Entry 5T2Z (X-ray diffraction, 1.50 A resolution); this record covers chains A and B.

# Chain A (and B)
Name: Protease
From: Human immunodeficiency virus 1
Notes: chain B of this document is another copy of the same molecule, construct and numbering; everything in this record applies to it too
UniProt: I7BFC3 (I7BFC3_9HIV1); numbering as in UniProt (aligned over 1-99)
Amino-acid sequence (99 residues; each row starts with the number of its first residue):
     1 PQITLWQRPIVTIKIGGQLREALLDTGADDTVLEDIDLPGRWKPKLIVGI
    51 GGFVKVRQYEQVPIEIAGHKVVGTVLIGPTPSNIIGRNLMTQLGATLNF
Differences from the reference sequence: engineered mutation L46 (Met in I7BFC3), V48 (Gly in I7BFC3), A67 (Cys in I7BFC3), I77 (Val in I7BFC3), S82 (Ala in I7BFC3), L93 (Ile in I7BFC3), A95 (Cys in I7BFC3)
Small-molecule neighbours: tmc114 (017; (3r,3as,6ar)-hexahydrofuro[2,3-b]furan-3-yl(1S,2R)-3-[[(4-aminophenyl)sulfonyl](isobutyl)amino]-1-benzyl-2-hydroxypropylcarbamate): L23, D25, G27, A28, D29, D30, V32, I47, V48, G49, I50, T80, P81, S82, I84
From the paper describing this entry:
  - binding site for tmc114: D25, I50, S82
  - catalytic residues: D25, T26, G27
  - conformationally variable residues (loop rearrangement, side-chain flip): D35, I36, F53, H69, T80 to S82
  - contacts within the chain: Q18-D37, R20-D35 (salt bridge), I15-I36, L33-I36, V48-F53 (hydrophobic contact), D25-M90
  - self-association interface (contacts with another copy of this molecule); pairs are residue here / residue on that copy: R8-D29 (salt bridge)

# How chain A and chain B interact
Contacting residue pairs (99; chain A residue first):
  P1(A) - L97(B)
  P1(A) - N98(B)
  P1(A) - F99(B)  hydrogen bond (backbone-backbone)
  Q2(A) - T96(B)  hydrogen bond
  Q2(A) - L97(B)
  Q2(A) - N98(B)  hydrogen bond
  I3(A) - T96(B)
  I3(A) - L97(B)  hydrogen bond (backbone-backbone)
  I3(A) - F99(B)  hydrophobic
  T4(A) - T96(B)
  L5(A) - T26(B)
  L5(A) - R87(B)  hydrogen bond (backbone-side chain)
  L5(A) - M90(B)  hydrophobic
  L5(A) - T91(B)
  L5(A) - A95(B)
  W6(A) - R87(B)  hydrogen bond (backbone-side chain)
  W6(A) - T91(B)
  W6(A) - Q92(B)
  Q7(A) - R87(B)
  R8(A) - D29(B)  salt bridge
  R8(A) - R87(B)
  P9(A) - T26(B)
  P9(A) - R87(B)
  L23(A) - G27(B)
  L24(A) - T26(B)  hydrogen bond (backbone-side chain)
  L24(A) - L97(B)  hydrophobic
  L24(A) - F99(B)  hydrophobic
  D25(A) - D25(B)
  D25(A) - T26(B)
  D25(A) - G27(B)  hydrogen bond (side chain-backbone)
  T26(A) - L5(B)
  T26(A) - P9(B)
  T26(A) - L24(B)  hydrogen bond (side chain-backbone)
  T26(A) - D25(B)
  T26(A) - T26(B)  hydrogen bond (backbone-side chain)
  T26(A) - L97(B)
  G27(A) - L23(B)
  G27(A) - D25(B)  hydrogen bond (backbone-side chain)
  D29(A) - R8(B)  salt bridge
  G49(A) - I50(B)
  G49(A) - P81(B)
  I50(A) - V48(B)
  I50(A) - G49(B)
  I50(A) - I50(B)  hydrogen bond (backbone-backbone)
  I50(A) - G51(B)  hydrogen bond (backbone-backbone)
  I50(A) - G52(B)
  I50(A) - V54(B)  hydrophobic
  I50(A) - T80(B)
  I50(A) - P81(B)
  G51(A) - G51(B)
  G51(A) - G52(B)
  G51(A) - F53(B)
  G51(A) - V54(B)
  G52(A) - G51(B)
  F53(A) - G51(B)
  A67(A) - F99(B)  hydrophobic
  H69(A) - F99(B)
  T80(A) - I50(B)
  P81(A) - G49(B)
  P81(A) - I50(B)
  R87(A) - L5(B)  hydrogen bond (side chain-backbone)
  R87(A) - W6(B)  hydrogen bond (side chain-backbone)
  R87(A) - Q7(B)
  R87(A) - R8(B)
  R87(A) - P9(B)
  T91(A) - L5(B)
  T91(A) - W6(B)
  Q92(A) - W6(B)
  L93(A) - F99(B)
  A95(A) - L5(B)
  A95(A) - N98(B)
  A95(A) - F99(B)  hydrophobic
  T96(A) - Q2(B)
  T96(A) - I3(B)
  T96(A) - T4(B)
  T96(A) - T96(B)
  T96(A) - L97(B)
  T96(A) - N98(B)  hydrogen bond (backbone-backbone)
  L97(A) - P1(B)
  L97(A) - Q2(B)
  L97(A) - I3(B)  hydrogen bond (backbone-backbone)
  L97(A) - L24(B)  hydrophobic
  L97(A) - T26(B)
  L97(A) - M90(B)  hydrophobic
  L97(A) - T96(B)
  L97(A) - L97(B)  hydrophobic
  N98(A) - P1(B)
  N98(A) - Q2(B)  hydrogen bond
  N98(A) - G94(B)
  N98(A) - A95(B)
  N98(A) - T96(B)  hydrogen bond (backbone-backbone)
  N98(A) - N98(B)  hydrogen bond
  F99(A) - P1(B)  hydrogen bond (backbone-backbone)
  F99(A) - I3(B)  hydrophobic
  F99(A) - L24(B)  hydrophobic
  F99(A) - A67(B)  hydrophobic
  F99(A) - H69(B)
  F99(A) - L93(B)
  F99(A) - A95(B)  hydrophobic
Also at the interface, not in a pair above, chain A (41 interface residues in all): V32, I47, V48, V54, P79, I84, M90, G94
Also at the interface, not in a pair above, chain B (41 interface residues in all): V32, I47, P79, I84
Interface features reported in the paper:
  - pairs named by the authors: R8(A)-D29(B) (salt bridge), R8(B)-D29(A) (salt bridge)

# In short
Chain A and chain B each contribute 41 residues to their interface; the contacts include 21 hydrogen bonds and
2 salt bridges. Among the polar pairs are R8(A)-D29(B), Q2(A)-T96(B) and Q2(A)-N98(B). The paper describes
salt bridges between R8(A) and D29(B) and R8(B) and D29(A). The paper reports catalytic residues D25(A),
T26(A) and G27(A); a binding site for tmc114 at D25(A), I50(A) and S82(A).
Both chains are Protease (Human immunodeficiency virus 1). Entry 5T2Z (Crystal Structure of Multi-drug
Resistant HIV-1 Protease PR-S17 in Complex with Darunavir) was determined by X-ray diffraction (same
publication as 5T2E).
